Entry 8QSD (X-ray diffraction, 2.00 A resolution); this record covers chains A and J of the 4 polymer chains in the assembly.

== Chain A (and J) ==
Protein: 14-3-3 protein sigma
From: Homo sapiens
Notes: chain J of this document is another copy of the same molecule, construct and numbering; everything in this record applies to it too
UniProtKB: P31947 (1433S_HUMAN); residues 1-231 here = UniProt positions 1-231
Sequence (236 residues; row label = number of the first residue in the row; numbers below 1 keep their minus sign (Gly-4 is residue -4)):
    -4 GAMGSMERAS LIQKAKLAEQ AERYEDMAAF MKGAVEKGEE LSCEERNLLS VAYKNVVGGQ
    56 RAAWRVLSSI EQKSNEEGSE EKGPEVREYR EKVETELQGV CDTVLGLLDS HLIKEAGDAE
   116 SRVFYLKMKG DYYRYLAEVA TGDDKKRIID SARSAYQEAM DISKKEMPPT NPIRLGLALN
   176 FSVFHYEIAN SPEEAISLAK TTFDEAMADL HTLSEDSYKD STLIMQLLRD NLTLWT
Disordered / not traced: 72-76
Sequence notes: expression tag (-4 to 0)
Curated features (UniProtKB/Swiss-Prot):
  - site (Interaction with phosphoserine on interacting protein): Arg56, Arg129
  - modified residue (Phosphoserine): Ser5, Ser74
Covalent attachments: compound WQT linked to Cys38
Ligand contacts: WQT (2-chloranyl-1-[8-(4-iodophenyl)sulfonyl-5-oxa-2,8-diazaspiro[3.5]nonan-2-yl]ethanone): Arg41, Asn42, Ser45, Glu115, Phe119, Lys122, Pro167, Ile168, Asp215, Leu218, Ile219

== How chain A and chain J interact ==
Residue-residue contacts (37; chain A residue first):
  Ser5(A) - Glu80(J)  hydrogen bond
  Gln8(A) - Glu80(J)
  Lys9(A) - Glu80(J)
  Lys9(A) - Glu83(J)  salt bridge
  Leu12(A) - Val81(J)  hydrophobic
  Leu12(A) - Tyr84(J)  hydrophobic
  Ala13(A) - Tyr84(J)
  Gln15(A) - Val61(J)
  Gln15(A) - Ile65(J)
  Arg18(A) - Gln55(J)
  Arg18(A) - Ala58(J)
  Arg18(A) - Tyr84(J)
  Arg18(A) - Val88(J)
  Arg18(A) - Glu91(J)  salt bridge
  Asp21(A) - Tyr84(J)  hydrogen bond
  Phe25(A) - Tyr84(J)  hydrophobic
  Phe25(A) - Lys87(J)
  Ala58(A) - Ala16(J)  hydrophobic
  Ala58(A) - Arg18(J)
  Val61(A) - Gln15(J)
  Leu62(A) - Leu12(J)  hydrophobic
  Ile65(A) - Leu12(J)  hydrophobic
  Ile65(A) - Gln15(J)
  Lys77(A) - Gln8(J)
  Glu80(A) - Ser5(J)  hydrogen bond
  Glu80(A) - Gln8(J)  hydrogen bond
  Glu80(A) - Lys9(J)
  Val81(A) - Leu12(J)  hydrophobic
  Glu83(A) - Lys9(J)  salt bridge
  Tyr84(A) - Leu12(J)  hydrophobic
  Tyr84(A) - Ala13(J)
  Tyr84(A) - Arg18(J)
  Tyr84(A) - Asp21(J)  hydrogen bond
  Tyr84(A) - Phe25(J)  hydrophobic
  Lys87(A) - Met-2(J)
  Val88(A) - Arg18(J)
  Glu91(A) - Arg18(J)  salt bridge
Other interface residues (no listed pair), chain A (24 interface residues in all): Ala16, Glu20, Gln55
Other interface residues (no listed pair), chain J (24 interface residues in all): Glu20, Leu62

== Summary ==
Chain A and chain J each contribute 24 residues to their interface; the contacts include 5 hydrogen bonds and
4 salt bridges. Polar contacts include Lys9(A)-Glu83(J), Arg18(A)-Glu91(J) and Ser5(A)-Glu80(J). Compound WQT
is covalently linked to Cys38(A).
Both chains are 14-3-3 protein sigma (Homo sapiens). Entry 8QSD (Ternary structure of 14-3-3s, BRAF
phosphopeptide (pS365) and compound 79 (1124379)) was determined by X-ray diffraction.
